Entry 5L37 (X-ray diffraction, 1.60 A resolution); this record covers chains B and C of the 5 polymer chains in the assembly.

[Chain B (and C)]
Name: MSM0273
From: Mycobacterium smegmatis (strain ATCC 700084 / mc(2)155)
Notes: chain C of this document is another copy of the same molecule, construct and numbering; everything in this record applies to it too
UniProt: A0QP50 (A0QP50_MYCS2); numbering as in UniProt (aligned over 1-87)
Sequence (95 residues; each row starts with the number of its first residue):
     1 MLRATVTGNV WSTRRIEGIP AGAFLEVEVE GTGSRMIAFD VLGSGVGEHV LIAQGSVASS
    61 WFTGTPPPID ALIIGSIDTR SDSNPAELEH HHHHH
Unresolved in the structure: 79-95 (chain C: 87-95)
Construct notes: expression tag (88-95)

[Interface between chain B and chain C]
Pairs across the interface (57; chain B residue first):
  Thr5(B) - Ala86(C)
  Thr7(B) - Ser83(C)
  Thr7(B) - Asn84(C)  hydrogen bond (backbone-backbone)
  Thr7(B) - Ala86(C)
  Gly8(B) - Asp82(C)
  Asn9(B) - Ser81(C)
  Asn9(B) - Asp82(C)  hydrogen bond (backbone-side chain)
  Val10(B) - Ser81(C)
  Trp11(B) - Ile77(C)
  Trp11(B) - Asp78(C)  hydrogen bond (backbone-backbone)
  Trp11(B) - Arg80(C)
  Trp11(B) - Ser81(C)  hydrogen bond (backbone-side chain)
  Ser12(B) - Gly75(C)
  Ser12(B) - Ser76(C)  hydrogen bond (side chain-backbone)
  Ser12(B) - Asp78(C)
  Thr13(B) - Asp78(C)  hydrogen bond
  Arg14(B) - Leu42(C)  hydrogen bond (side chain-backbone)
  Arg14(B) - Gly75(C)
  Arg14(B) - Ser76(C)  hydrogen bond (backbone-backbone)
  Arg15(B) - Ile74(C)
  Arg15(B) - Gly75(C)
  Ile16(B) - Val41(C)  hydrophobic
  Ile16(B) - Leu42(C)  hydrophobic
  Ile16(B) - Trp61(C)
  Ile16(B) - Leu72(C)  hydrophobic
  Ile16(B) - Ile73(C)
  Ile16(B) - Ile74(C)  hydrogen bond (backbone-backbone)
  Glu17(B) - Trp61(C)  hydrogen bond (backbone-side chain)
  Phe24(B) - Met1(C)  hydrophobic
  Phe24(B) - Leu51(C)  hydrophobic
  Glu26(B) - Arg3(C)  salt bridge
  Glu26(B) - Ser83(C)  hydrogen bond
  Glu26(B) - Asn84(C)
  Glu28(B) - Pro85(C)
  Glu28(B) - Ala86(C)  hydrogen bond (side chain-backbone)
  Arg35(B) - Leu2(C)
  Arg35(B) - Ser83(C)  hydrogen bond
  Arg35(B) - Asn84(C)  hydrogen bond (side chain-backbone)
  Arg35(B) - Pro85(C)
  Met36(B) - Met1(C)
  Ile37(B) - Met1(C)  hydrogen bond (backbone-backbone)
  Ile37(B) - Arg3(C)
  Ile37(B) - Leu51(C)  hydrophobic
  Phe39(B) - Met1(C)
  Ser56(B) - Ser56(C)
  Ser56(B) - Val57(C)
  Ser59(B) - Val57(C)
  Pro68(B) - Ala53(C)
  Pro68(B) - Trp61(C)
  Pro68(B) - Ile74(C)
  Ile69(B) - Met1(C)  hydrophobic
  Ile69(B) - Val57(C)
  Asp70(B) - Met1(C)  hydrogen bond (side chain-backbone)
  Asp70(B) - Ala53(C)
  Asp70(B) - Gln54(C)  hydrogen bond (side chain-backbone)
  Asp70(B) - Val57(C)
  Ala71(B) - Met1(C)
Interface residues without a listed pair, chain B (29 interface residues in all): Ile19, Ala38, Gly55, Pro67
Interface residues without a listed pair, chain C (26 interface residues in all): Ile52

[Summary]
The interface between chain B and chain C involves 29 residues on one side and 26 on the other; the contacts
include 17 hydrogen bonds and 1 salt bridge. Among the polar pairs are Glu26(B)-Arg3(C), Asn9(B)-Asp82(C) and
Trp11(B)-Ser81(C).
Both chains are MSM0273 (Mycobacterium smegmatis (strain ATCC 700084 / mc(2)155)). Entry 5L37 (The structure
of the pentameric shell protein MSM0273 from the RMM microcompartment) was determined by X-ray diffraction
(same publication as 5L38, 5L39 and 5SUH).
